Entry 8G5J (electron microscopy, 2.63 A resolution); this record covers chains A and C of the 5 polymer chains in the assembly.

== Chain A ==
Name: DNA polymerase subunit gamma-1
Source organism: Homo sapiens
Notes: EC 2.7.7.7
UniProt: P54098 (DPOG1_HUMAN); numbering as in UniProt (aligned over 1-1239)
Amino-acid sequence (1239 residues; each row starts with the number of its first residue):
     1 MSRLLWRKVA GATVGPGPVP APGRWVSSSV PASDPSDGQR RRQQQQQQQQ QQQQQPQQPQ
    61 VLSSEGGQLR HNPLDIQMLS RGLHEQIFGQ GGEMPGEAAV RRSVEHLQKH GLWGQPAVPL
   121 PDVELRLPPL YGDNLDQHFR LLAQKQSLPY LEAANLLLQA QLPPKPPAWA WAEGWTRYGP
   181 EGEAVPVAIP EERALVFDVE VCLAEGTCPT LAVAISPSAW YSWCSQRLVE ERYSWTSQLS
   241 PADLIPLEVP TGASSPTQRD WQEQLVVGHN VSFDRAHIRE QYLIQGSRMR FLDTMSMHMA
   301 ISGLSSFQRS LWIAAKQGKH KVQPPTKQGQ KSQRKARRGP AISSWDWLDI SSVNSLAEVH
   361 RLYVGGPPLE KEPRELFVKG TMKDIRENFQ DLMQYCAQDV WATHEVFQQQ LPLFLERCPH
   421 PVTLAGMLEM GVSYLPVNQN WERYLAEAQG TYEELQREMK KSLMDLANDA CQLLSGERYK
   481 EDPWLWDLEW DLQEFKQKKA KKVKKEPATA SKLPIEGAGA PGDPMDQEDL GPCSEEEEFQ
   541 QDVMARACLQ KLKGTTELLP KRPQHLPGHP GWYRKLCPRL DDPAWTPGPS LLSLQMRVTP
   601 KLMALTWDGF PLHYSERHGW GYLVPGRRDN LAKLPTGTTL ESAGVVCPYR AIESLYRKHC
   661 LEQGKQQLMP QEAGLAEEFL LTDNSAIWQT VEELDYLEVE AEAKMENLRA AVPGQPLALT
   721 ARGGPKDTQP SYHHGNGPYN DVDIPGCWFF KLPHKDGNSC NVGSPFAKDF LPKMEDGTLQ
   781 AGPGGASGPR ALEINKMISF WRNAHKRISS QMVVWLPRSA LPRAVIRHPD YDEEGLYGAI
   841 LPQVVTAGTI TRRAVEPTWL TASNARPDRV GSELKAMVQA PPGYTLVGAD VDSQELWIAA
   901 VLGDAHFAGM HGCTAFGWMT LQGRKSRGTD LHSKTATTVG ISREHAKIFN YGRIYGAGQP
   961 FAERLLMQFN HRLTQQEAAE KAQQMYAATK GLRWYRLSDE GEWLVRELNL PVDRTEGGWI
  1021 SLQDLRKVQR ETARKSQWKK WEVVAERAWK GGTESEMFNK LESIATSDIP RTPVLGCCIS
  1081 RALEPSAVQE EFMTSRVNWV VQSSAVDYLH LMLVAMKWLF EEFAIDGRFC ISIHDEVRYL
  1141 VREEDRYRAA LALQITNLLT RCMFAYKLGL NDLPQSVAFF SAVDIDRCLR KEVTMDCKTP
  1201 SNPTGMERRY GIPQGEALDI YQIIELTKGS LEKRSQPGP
Not modelled in the structure: 1-73, 254-259, 317-340, 499-525, 618-740, 993-1026, 1229-1239
From the paper describing this entry:
  - conformationally variable residues (loop rearrangement): Thr-861 to Asn-864
  - mutagenesis - R309A: decreased catalytic activity (exonuclease activity)
  - disease-associated variants - R807P: decreased catalytic activity (proofreading activity)

== Chain C ==
Name: DNA polymerase subunit gamma-2, mitochondrial
Source organism: Homo sapiens
Notes: EC 2.7.7.7
UniProt: Q9UHN1 (DPOG2_HUMAN); residues 1-485 here = UniProt positions 1-485
Amino-acid sequence (485 residues; row label = number of the first residue in the row):
     1 MRSRVAVRAC HKVCRCLLSG FGGRVDAGQP ELLTERSSPK GGHVKSHAEL EGNGEHPEAP
    61 GSGEGSEALL EICQRRHFLS GSKQQLSRDS LLSGCHPGFG PLGVELRKNL AAEWWTSVVV
   121 FREQVFPVDA LHHKPGPLLP GDSAFRLVSA ETLREILQDK ELSKEQLVAF LENVLKTSGK
   181 LRENLLHGAL EHYVNCLDLV NKRLPYGLAQ IGVCFHPVFD TKQIRNGVKS IGEKTEASLV
   241 WFTPPRTSNQ WLDFWLRHRL QWWRKFAMSP SNFSSSDCQD EEGRKGNKLY YNFPWGKELI
   301 ETLWNLGDHE LLHMYPGNVS KLHGRDGRKN VVPCVLSVNG DLDRGMLAYL YDSFQLTENS
   361 FTRKKNLHRK VLKLHPCLAP IKVALDVGRG PTLELRQVCQ GLFNELLENG ISVWPGYLET
   421 MQSSLEQLYS KYDEMSILFT VLVTETTLEN GLIHLRSRDT TMKEMMHISK LKDFLIKYIS
   481 SAKNV
Not modelled in the structure: 1-66, 220-226, 356-367

== How chain A and chain C interact ==
Residue-residue contacts (16):
  Glu-230(A) with Glu-449(C)
  Glu-231(A) with Leu-448(C); Glu-449(C)
  Arg-232(A) with Leu-448(C), hydrogen bond (backbone-backbone)
  Tyr-233(A) with Glu-394(C)
  Ser-234(A) with Glu-394(C)
  Asp-526(A) with Gly-327(C); Arg-328(C)
  Gln-527(A) with Asp-326(C)
  Glu-528(A) with Arg-246(C); Asp-326(C), hydrogen bond (backbone-side chain)
  Asp-529(A) with Trp-251(C)
  Leu-530(A) with Gln-250(C); Trp-251(C); Phe-254(C), hydrophobic
  Cys-533(A) with Arg-257(C)
Other interface residues (no listed pair), chain A (13 interface residues in all): Gly-531, Pro-532
Other interface residues (no listed pair), chain C (13 interface residues in all): Pro-244, Thr-247

== In short ==
Chain A and chain C each contribute 13 residues to their interface; the contacts include 2 hydrogen bonds.
Among the polar pairs are Glu-528(A)/Asp-326(C) and Arg-232(A)/Leu-448(C). The paper reports that R309A of
chain A reduces catalytic activity (exonuclease activity); conformational variability at Thr-861(A).
Chain A is DNA polymerase subunit gamma-1 and chain C is DNA polymerase subunit gamma-2, mitochondrial, both
from Homo sapiens; the structure, Cryo-EM structure of the Mismatch Uncoupling Complex (II) of Human
Mitochondrial DNA Polymerase Gamma, was determined by electron microscopy, deposited together with 8G5I, 8G5K,
8G5L, 8G5N, 8G5O, 8G5P and 8T7E.
